2IAN - chains A and B of the 5 polymer chains in the assembly; structure by X-ray diffraction, 2.80 A resolution.

# Chain A
Protein: HLA class II histocompatibility antigen, DR alpha chain
From: Homo sapiens
Notes: fragment: residues 1-182 (26-207)
UniProt: P01903 (2DRA_HUMAN); residues 1-182 here correspond to UniProt positions 26-207 (UniProt number = residue number + 25)
Chain sequence (182 residues; each row starts with the number of its first residue):
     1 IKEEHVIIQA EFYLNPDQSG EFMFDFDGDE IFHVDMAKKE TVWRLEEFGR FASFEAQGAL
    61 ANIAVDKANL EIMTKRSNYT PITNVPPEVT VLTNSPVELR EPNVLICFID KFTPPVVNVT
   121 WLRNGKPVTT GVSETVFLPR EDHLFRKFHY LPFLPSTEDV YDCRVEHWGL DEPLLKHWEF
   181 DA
Unresolved in the structure: 1-3, 182
UniProt features mapped onto this chain:
  - region: Glu-179 to Ala-182 (Connecting peptide)
  - site: Gln-9 (Self- and pathogen-derived peptide antigen), Gly-49 (Self-peptide antigen), Phe-51 (Self- and pathogen-derived peptide antigen), Ala-52 (Self-peptide antigen), Ser-53 (Self- and pathogen-derived peptide antigen), Glu-55 (Pathogen-derived peptide antigen), Asn-62 (Self- and pathogen-derived peptide antigen), Asn-69 (Pathogen-derived peptide antigen), Arg-76 (Self- and pathogen-derived peptide antigen)
  - glycosylation (N-linked (GlcNAc...) asparagine): Asn-78, Asn-118
Disulfide bonds: Cys-107/Cys-163

# Chain B
Protein: HLA class II histocompatibility antigen, DRB1-1 beta chain
From: Homo sapiens
Notes: fragment: residues 1-190 (30-219)
UniProt: P04229 (2B11_HUMAN); residues 1-190 here correspond to UniProt positions 30-219 (UniProt number = residue number + 29)
Chain sequence (190 residues; row label = number of the first residue in the row):
     1 GDTRPRFLWQ LKFECHFFNG TERVRLLERC IYNQEESVRF DSDVGEYRAV TELGRPDAEY
    61 WNSQKDLLEQ RRAAVDTYCR HNYGVGESFT VQRRVEPKVT VYPSKTQPLQ HHNLLVCSVS
   121 GFYPGSIEVR WFRNGQEEKA GVVSTGLIQN GDWTFQTLVM LETVPRSGEV YTCQVEHPSV
   181 TSPLTVEWRA
Unresolved in the structure: 1-2, 105-111
Disulfide bonds: Cys-15/Cys-79, Cys-117/Cys-173

# How chain A and chain B interact
Pairs across the interface (112):
  Glu-4(A) / Phe-17(B)  hydrogen bond (backbone-backbone)
  Glu-4(A) / Asn-19(B)
  Glu-4(A) / Gly-20(B)
  His-5(A) / Cys-15(B)
  His-5(A) / His-16(B)
  His-5(A) / Phe-17(B)  hydrogen bond (backbone-backbone)
  His-5(A) / Tyr-83(B)
  His-5(A) / Val-91(B)
  Val-6(A) / Cys-15(B)
  Val-6(A) / His-16(B)
  Ile-7(A) / Phe-13(B)
  Ile-7(A) / Glu-14(B)
  Ile-7(A) / Cys-15(B)  hydrogen bond (backbone-backbone)
  Ile-7(A) / Phe-17(B)  hydrophobic
  Ile-8(A) / Phe-13(B)
  Ile-8(A) / Glu-14(B)
  Gln-9(A) / Leu-11(B)
  Gln-9(A) / Lys-12(B)
  Gln-9(A) / Phe-13(B)  hydrogen bond (backbone-backbone)
  Gln-9(A) / Tyr-78(B)  hydrogen bond
  Ala-10(A) / Leu-11(B)
  Glu-11(A) / Gln-10(B)
  Glu-11(A) / Leu-11(B)  hydrogen bond (backbone-backbone)
  Phe-12(A) / Leu-8(B)  hydrophobic
  Phe-12(A) / Trp-9(B)
  Phe-12(A) / Gln-10(B)
  Tyr-13(A) / Leu-8(B)
  Tyr-13(A) / Trp-9(B)  hydrogen bond (backbone-backbone)
  Leu-14(A) / Phe-7(B)
  Leu-14(A) / Leu-8(B)  hydrophobic
  Asn-15(A) / Phe-7(B)  hydrogen bond (backbone-backbone)
  Pro-16(A) / Pro-5(B)
  Pro-16(A) / Arg-6(B)
  Asp-17(A) / Arg-6(B)  salt bridge
  Phe-24(A) / Tyr-78(B)
  Phe-24(A) / Asn-82(B)
  Phe-26(A) / Thr-90(B)
  Phe-26(A) / Val-91(B)  hydrophobic
  Phe-26(A) / Tyr-123(B)
  Phe-26(A) / Trp-153(B)  hydrophobic
  Asp-27(A) / Gln-149(B)
  Gly-28(A) / Gln-149(B)
  Asp-29(A) / Tyr-123(B)
  Asp-29(A) / Gln-149(B)  hydrogen bond
  Asp-29(A) / Gly-151(B)
  Asp-29(A) / Trp-153(B)
  Glu-30(A) / Trp-153(B)  hydrogen bond (backbone-side chain)
  Ile-31(A) / Trp-153(B)  hydrophobic
  Arg-44(A) / Gly-151(B)  hydrogen bond (side chain-backbone)
  Arg-44(A) / Asp-152(B)
  Arg-44(A) / Trp-153(B)
  Leu-45(A) / Arg-93(B)
  Leu-45(A) / Trp-153(B)
  Phe-48(A) / Phe-89(B)  hydrophobic
  Phe-48(A) / Trp-153(B)
  Phe-51(A) / Val-85(B)
  Phe-51(A) / Phe-89(B)  hydrophobic
  Ala-52(A) / Val-85(B)  hydrophobic
  Asp-66(A) / Trp-9(B)
  Asn-69(A) / Trp-9(B)
  Leu-70(A) / Phe-7(B)
  Leu-70(A) / Leu-8(B)
  Leu-70(A) / Trp-9(B)  hydrophobic
  Met-73(A) / Trp-9(B)  hydrophobic
  Met-73(A) / Tyr-32(B)  hydrophobic
  Met-73(A) / Leu-53(B)  hydrophobic
  Thr-74(A) / Phe-7(B)
  Thr-74(A) / Tyr-32(B)
  Arg-76(A) / Leu-53(B)  hydrogen bond (side chain-backbone)
  Arg-76(A) / Asp-57(B)  salt bridge
  Ser-77(A) / Tyr-32(B)  hydrogen bond
  Tyr-79(A) / Phe-7(B)
  Thr-80(A) / Phe-7(B)
  Thr-80(A) / Tyr-32(B)  hydrogen bond (backbone-side chain)
  Thr-80(A) / Asn-33(B)
  Pro-81(A) / Pro-5(B)  hydrophobic
  Pro-81(A) / Arg-6(B)
  Pro-81(A) / Phe-7(B)
  Pro-81(A) / Asn-33(B)
  Ile-82(A) / Arg-6(B)  hydrogen bond (backbone-backbone)
  Ile-82(A) / Leu-8(B)  hydrophobic
  Ile-82(A) / Asn-33(B)
  Leu-92(A) / Ile-148(B)  hydrophobic
  Thr-93(A) / Gln-156(B)
  Asn-94(A) / Asp-152(B)
  Asn-94(A) / Gln-156(B)
  Ser-95(A) / Ser-120(B)
  Pro-96(A) / Ser-118(B)
  Ile-106(A) / Asn-150(B)
  Thr-113(A) / Leu-8(B)
  Pro-115(A) / Leu-8(B)
  Pro-139(A) / Lys-12(B)
  Arg-140(A) / Lys-12(B)  hydrogen bond (backbone-side chain)
  Glu-141(A) / Arg-29(B)  salt bridge
  Asp-142(A) / Gln-34(B)  hydrogen bond (backbone-side chain)
  His-143(A) / Gln-10(B)
  His-143(A) / Lys-12(B)  hydrogen bond
  His-143(A) / Arg-29(B)
  His-143(A) / Ile-31(B)
  His-143(A) / Gln-34(B)
  His-143(A) / Glu-36(B)  salt bridge
  Leu-144(A) / Gln-34(B)
  Phe-145(A) / Gln-10(B)
  Arg-146(A) / Gln-149(B)  hydrogen bond
  Phe-148(A) / Gln-149(B)
  Phe-148(A) / Asn-150(B)
  Phe-148(A) / Gly-151(B)
  Tyr-150(A) / Asn-150(B)  hydrogen bond (side chain-backbone)
  Tyr-150(A) / Gly-151(B)
  Tyr-150(A) / Asp-152(B)
  Trp-168(A) / Thr-3(B)
  Trp-168(A) / Arg-6(B)
Also at the interface, not in a pair above, chain A (59 interface residues in all): Glu-47, Val-85, Pro-114
Also at the interface, not in a pair above, chain B (48 interface residues in all): Gly-54, Pro-56, Ser-88, Thr-100, Tyr-102, Phe-155

# Overview
The interface between chain A and chain B involves 59 residues on one side and 48 on the other; the contacts
include 20 hydrogen bonds and 4 salt bridges. Among the polar pairs are Asp-17(A)/Arg-6(B),
Arg-76(A)/Asp-57(B) and Glu-141(A)/Arg-29(B).
Here chain A is HLA class II histocompatibility antigen, DR alpha chain and chain B is HLA class II
histocompatibility antigen, DRB1-1 beta chain, both from Homo sapiens. Entry 2IAN (Structural basis for
recognition of mutant self by a tumor-specific, MHC class II-restricted TCR) was determined by X-ray
diffraction (same publication as 2IAL and 2IAM).
